7FES - chains A and G of the 14 polymer chains in the assembly; structure by electron microscopy, 3.40 A resolution.

[Chain A (and G)]
Name: ATP-dependent Clp protease proteolytic subunit
Source organism: Bacillus subtilis
Notes: EC 3.4.21.92; chain G of this document is another copy of the same molecule, construct and numbering; everything in this record applies to it too
UniProtKB: P80244 (CLPP_BACSU); residues 1-196 here correspond to UniProt positions 2-197 (UniProt number = residue number + 1)
Amino-acid sequence (202 residues; row label = number of the first residue in the row):
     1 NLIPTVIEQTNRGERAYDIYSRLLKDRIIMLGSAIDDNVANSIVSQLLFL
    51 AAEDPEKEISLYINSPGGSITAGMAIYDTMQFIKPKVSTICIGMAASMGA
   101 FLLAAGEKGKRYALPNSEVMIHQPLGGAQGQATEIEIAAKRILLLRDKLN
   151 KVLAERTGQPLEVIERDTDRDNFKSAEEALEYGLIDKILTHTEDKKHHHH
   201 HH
Unresolved in the structure: 1-18, 124-137, 190-202
Differences from the reference sequence: expression tag (197-202)
Curated features (UniProtKB/Swiss-Prot):
  - active site: S97 (Nucleophile), H122
What the authors report for this chain:
  - conformationally variable residues: H122

[Chain A / chain G interface]
Contacting residue pairs - 9 pairs, chain A then chain G:
  R22(A) with F49(G)
  D26(A) with A52(G)
  M30(A) with N41(G)
  G32(A) with N41(G)
  Y62(A) with L48(G), hydrophobic
  L114(A) with D78(G)
  E118(A) with R141(G), salt bridge
  F173(A) with R141(G), hydrogen bond (backbone-side chain)
  K174(A) with R141(G)
Other interface residues (no listed pair), chain A (16 interface residues in all): I19, Y20, L23, S33, M94, N116, L189
Other interface residues (no listed pair), chain G (10 interface residues in all): S45, T71, M74, F82

[Summary]
16 residues of chain A face 10 of chain G across their interface, with 1 hydrogen bond and 1 salt bridge.
Polar contacts include E118(A)-R141(G) and F173(A)-R141(G). UniProt lists active-site residues S97(A) and
H122(A) on chain A. The paper reports conformational variability at H122(A).
Chain A and chain G are both ATP-dependent Clp protease proteolytic subunit (Bacillus subtilis); the
structure, Cryo-EM structure of apo BsClpP at pH 4.2, was determined by electron microscopy, deposited
together with 7FEP, 7FEQ, 7FER, 7P80 and 7P81.
